Entry 8P90 (X-ray diffraction, 2.80 A resolution); this record covers chains A and B.

# Chain A (and B)
Molecule: N-acyl-phosphatidylethanolamine-hydrolyzing phospholipase D
Source organism: Homo sapiens
Notes: EC 3.1.4.54; chain B of this document is another copy of the same molecule, construct and numbering; everything in this record applies to it too
Reference sequence: Q6IQ20 (NAPEP_HUMAN); residues 1-393 here = UniProt positions 1-393
Chain sequence (393 residues; each row starts with the number of its first residue):
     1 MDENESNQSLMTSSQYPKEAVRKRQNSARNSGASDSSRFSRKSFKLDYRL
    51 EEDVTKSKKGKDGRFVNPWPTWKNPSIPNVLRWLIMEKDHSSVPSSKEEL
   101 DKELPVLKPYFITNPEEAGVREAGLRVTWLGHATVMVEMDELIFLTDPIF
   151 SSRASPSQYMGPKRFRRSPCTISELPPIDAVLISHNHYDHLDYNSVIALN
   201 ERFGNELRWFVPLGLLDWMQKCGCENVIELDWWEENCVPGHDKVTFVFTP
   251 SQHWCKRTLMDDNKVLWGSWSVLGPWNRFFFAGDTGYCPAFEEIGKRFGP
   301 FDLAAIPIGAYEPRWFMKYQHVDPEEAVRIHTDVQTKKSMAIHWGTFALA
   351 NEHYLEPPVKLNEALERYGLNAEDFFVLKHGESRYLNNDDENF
Disordered / not traced: 1-56, 389-393 (chain B: 1-55, 390-393)
Bound ions: Zn2+ site 1: His-185, His-187, His-253, Asp-284 (together with 1,2-Distearoyl-sn-glycerophosphoethanolamine); Zn2+ site 2: Asp-189, His-190, Asp-284, His-343 (together with 1,2-Distearoyl-sn-glycerophosphoethanolamine)
Ligand contacts:
  - 1,2-Distearoyl-sn-glycerophosphoethanolamine (3PE): Leu-81, Arg-82, Ala-154, Ser-155, Pro-156, Met-160, Pro-162, His-185, His-187, Tyr-188, Asp-189, His-190, His-253, Trp-254, Lys-256, Arg-257, Thr-258, Leu-259, Asp-284, Met-317, Gln-320, His-321, His-343, Leu-349
  - deoxycholic acid (DXC; (3alpha,5beta,12alpha)-3,12-dihydroxycholan-24-oic acid), molecule 1: Leu-81, Arg-82, Leu-84, Ile-85, Leu-259
  - deoxycholic acid (DXC), molecule 2: Pro-156, Tyr-188, Trp-218, Arg-257
  - deoxycholic acid (DXC), molecule 3: Pro-156, Ser-157, Tyr-159, Met-160
  - deoxycholic acid (DXC), molecule 4: Tyr-193, Trp-218, Lys-221, Cys-222
  - deoxycholic acid (DXC), molecule 5: Thr-258, Leu-259, Met-260, Asp-261
  - pyridoxal phosphate (PLP): Phe-150, Ser-151, Ser-152, Gln-158, Lys-163, Asn-194

# How chain A and chain B interact
Contacting residue pairs (27; chain A residue first):
  Lys-97(A) / Arg-202(B)
  Lys-108(A) / Lys-108(B)
  Arg-153(A) / Asn-194(B)
  Ser-155(A) / Gln-158(B)
  Pro-156(A) / Tyr-159(B)
  Ser-157(A) / Gln-158(B)
  Gln-158(A) / Ser-155(B)
  Gln-158(A) / Ser-157(B)
  Gln-158(A) / Gln-158(B)
  Gln-158(A) / Tyr-193(B)
  Gln-158(A) / Asn-194(B)
  Tyr-159(A) / Pro-156(B)
  Tyr-159(A) / Tyr-188(B)
  Tyr-159(A) / Tyr-193(B)  hydrogen bond (backbone-side chain)
  Arg-167(A) / Thr-171(B)  hydrogen bond
  Arg-167(A) / Ser-173(B)  hydrogen bond
  Arg-167(A) / Glu-174(B)  salt bridge
  Thr-171(A) / Arg-167(B)  hydrogen bond
  Ser-173(A) / Lys-97(B)
  Ser-173(A) / Arg-167(B)  hydrogen bond
  Tyr-188(A) / Tyr-159(B)
  Tyr-193(A) / Arg-153(B)
  Tyr-193(A) / Gln-158(B)
  Tyr-193(A) / Tyr-159(B)  hydrogen bond (side chain-backbone)
  Asn-194(A) / Arg-153(B)  hydrogen bond
  Asn-194(A) / Gln-158(B)  hydrogen bond (side chain-backbone)
  Asn-194(A) / Lys-163(B)  hydrogen bond
Interface residues without a listed pair, chain A (16 interface residues in all): Lys-163, Arg-257

# In short
The interface between chain A and chain B involves 16 residues on one side and 17 on the other; the contacts
include 9 hydrogen bonds and 1 salt bridge. Polar contacts include Arg-167(A)/Glu-174(B),
Tyr-159(A)/Tyr-193(B) and Arg-167(A)/Thr-171(B).
Chain A and chain B are both N-acyl-phosphatidylethanolamine-hydrolyzing phospholipase D (Homo sapiens); the
structure, Target complex 2, was determined by X-ray diffraction, deposited together with 8P96 and 8PC4.
